2WZD - chain A; structure by X-ray diffraction, 1.56 A resolution.

== Chain A ==
Protein: Phosphoglycerate kinase 1
From: Homo sapiens
Notes: EC 2.7.2.3
Reference sequence: P00558 (PGK1_HUMAN); residues 0-416 here correspond to UniProt positions 1-417 (UniProt number = residue number + 1)
Amino-acid sequence (417 residues; each row starts with the number of its first residue; numbering starts at 0):
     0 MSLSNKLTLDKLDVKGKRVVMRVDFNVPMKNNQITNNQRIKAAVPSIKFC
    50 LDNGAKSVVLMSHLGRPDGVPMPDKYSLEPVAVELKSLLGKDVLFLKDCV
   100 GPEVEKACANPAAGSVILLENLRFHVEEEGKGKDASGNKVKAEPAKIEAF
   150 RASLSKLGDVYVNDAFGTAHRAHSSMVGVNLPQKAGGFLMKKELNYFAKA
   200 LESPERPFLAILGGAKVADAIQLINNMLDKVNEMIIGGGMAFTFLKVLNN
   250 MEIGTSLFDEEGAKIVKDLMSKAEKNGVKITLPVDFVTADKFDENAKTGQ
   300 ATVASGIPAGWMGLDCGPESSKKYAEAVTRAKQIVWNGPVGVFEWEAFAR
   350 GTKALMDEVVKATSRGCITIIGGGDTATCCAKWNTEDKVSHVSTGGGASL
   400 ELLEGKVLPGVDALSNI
Not modelled in the structure: 0-1, 132-141
Sequence notes: engineered mutation Ala-219 (Lys220 in P00558)
UniProt features mapped onto this chain:
  - region: Gln-37 to Ala-42 (Mitochondrial targeting region exposed following cis-trans isomerization by PIN1 and recognized by the TOM complex for mitochondrial translocation of the protein)
  - binding site ((2R)-3-phosphoglycerate): Val-22, Asp-23, Phe-24, Asn-25, Gln-37, Arg-38, Ser-61, His-62, Gly-64, Arg-65, Leu-121, Arg-122, His-169, Arg-170
  - binding site (ADP): Gly-213, Gly-237, Phe-342
  - binding site (CDP): Gly-213, Asp-218, Gly-237, Gly-337, Val-339, Phe-342
  - binding site (AMP): Ala-214, Lys-215, Gly-238, Gly-312, Glu-343
  - binding site (ATP): Ala-214, Gly-238, Gly-312, Glu-343, Asp-374, Thr-375
  - binding site (Mg(2+)): Ala-214, Ala-217, Asp-218, Asp-374
  - modified residue: Ser-1 (N-acetylserine), Ser-3 (Phosphoserine), Lys-5 (N6-succinyllysine), Lys-10 (N6-acetyllysine), Lys-47 (N6-acetyllysine), Lys-74 (N6-acetyllysine), Tyr-75 (Phosphotyrosine), Lys-85 (N6-acetyllysine), Lys-90 (N6-acetyllysine), Lys-96 (N6-(2-hydroxyisobutyryl)lysine), Lys-130 (N6-acetyllysine), Lys-145 (N6-acetyllysine), Lys-190 (N6-succinyllysine), Tyr-195 (Phosphotyrosine), Lys-198 (N6-acetyllysine), Ser-202 (Phosphoserine), Lys-215 (N6-(2-hydroxyisobutyryl)lysine), Lys-266 (N6-acetyllysine), Lys-290 (N6-acetyllysine), Lys-322 (N6-(2-hydroxyisobutyryl)lysine) and 1 more in UniProt
Bound ions: Mg2+: Asp-374 (together with ADP, aluminium fluoride)
Small-molecule neighbours:
  - 3-phosphoglyceric acid (3PG): Asp-23, Asn-25, Arg-38, His-62, Gly-64, Arg-65, Arg-122, Gly-166, Thr-167, His-169, Arg-170, Lys-215
  - ADP (adenosine-5'-diphosphate): Gly-213, Ala-214, Lys-215, Gly-237, Gly-238, Phe-241, Leu-256, Gly-312, Leu-313, Asn-336, Gly-337, Pro-338, Val-339, Gly-340, Val-341, Phe-342, Glu-343, Gly-371, Gly-372, Gly-373, Asp-374, Thr-375, Gly-395, Gly-396
  - aluminium fluoride (AF3): Arg-38, Lys-215, Asn-336, Gly-372, Gly-373, Asp-374, Gly-394, Gly-395, Gly-396

== In short ==
Ligands of chain A: aluminium fluoride, ADP and 3-phosphoglyceric acid. From UniProt: 14
(2R)-3-phosphoglycerate-binding residues, 3 ADP-binding residues, 6 CDP-binding residues and 5 AMP-binding
residues.
Chain A is Phosphoglycerate kinase 1 (Homo sapiens); the structure, The catalytically active fully closed
conformation of human phosphoglycerate kinase K219A mutant in complex with ADP ..., was determined by X-ray
diffraction together with 2WZB and 2WZC from the same study.
